6A4J - chains A and B; structure by X-ray diffraction, 3.40 A resolution.

[Chain A (and B)]
Molecule: Ferredoxin--NADP reductase
Source organism: Staphylococcus aureus
Notes: EC 1.18.1.2; chain B of this document is another copy of the same molecule, construct and numbering; everything in this record applies to it too
UniProtKB: A0A1Q4GXS1 (A0A1Q4GXS1_STAAU); residues 1-344 here = UniProt positions 1-344
Amino-acid sequence (344 residues; each row starts with the number of its first residue):
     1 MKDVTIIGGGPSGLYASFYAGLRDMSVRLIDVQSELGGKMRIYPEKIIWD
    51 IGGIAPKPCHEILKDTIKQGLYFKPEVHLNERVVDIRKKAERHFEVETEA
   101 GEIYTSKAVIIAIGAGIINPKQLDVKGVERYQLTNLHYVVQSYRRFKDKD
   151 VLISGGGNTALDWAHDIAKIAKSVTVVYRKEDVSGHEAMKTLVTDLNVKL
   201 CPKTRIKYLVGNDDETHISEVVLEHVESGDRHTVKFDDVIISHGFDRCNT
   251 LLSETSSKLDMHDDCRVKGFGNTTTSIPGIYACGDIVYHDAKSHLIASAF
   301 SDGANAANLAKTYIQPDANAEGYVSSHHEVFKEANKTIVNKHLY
Unresolved in the structure: 212-215 (chain B: 211-214, 257-258)
Disulfides: Cys248-Cys265
Ligand contacts:
  - FAD (flavin-adenine dinucleotide), molecule 1: Ile7, Gly8, Gly9, Gly10, Pro11, Ser12, Gly13, Ile30, Asp31, Val32, Gln33, Gly37, Gly38, Lys39, Met40, Tyr43, Ile48, Asp50, Glu81, Arg82, Val83, Ala112, Ile113, Gly114, Ala115, Gly116, Ile117, Ile118, Tyr138, Val139, Phe245, Leu251, Cys283, Gly284, Asp285, Leu295, Ile296, Ala299
  - FAD, molecule 2: Val324, Ser325, Ser326, His327

[Chain A / chain B interface]
Residue-residue contacts (106):
  Tyr15(A) with Asp50(B), hydrogen bond (side chain-backbone); Gly52(B)
  Phe18(A) with Trp49(B); Asp50(B)
  Tyr19(A) with Leu295(B)
  Lys46(A) with Ser326(B); His327(B)
  Ile47(A) with Ser326(B); Asn335(B)
  Ile48(A) with Ser325(B)
  Trp49(A) with Phe18(B); Gln69(B), hydrogen bond (backbone-side chain); Tyr72(B), hydrophobic; Ser325(B), hydrogen bond (backbone-side chain); Phe331(B), hydrophobic; Ala334(B), hydrophobic; Asn335(B), hydrogen bond; Ile338(B), hydrophobic
  Asp50(A) with Tyr15(B), hydrogen bond (backbone-side chain); Phe18(B); Val324(B); Ser325(B), hydrogen bond (side chain-backbone)
  Ile51(A) with Gln69(B), hydrogen bond (backbone-side chain)
  Gly52(A) with Tyr15(B); Ile54(B); Gln69(B); Phe300(B)
  Gly53(A) with Ile54(B); Asp65(B); Thr66(B); Gln69(B), hydrogen bond (backbone-side chain); Phe300(B)
  Ile54(A) with Gly53(B); Ile54(B), hydrophobic
  Pro56(A) with Tyr72(B)
  Lys57(A) with Tyr344(B)
  Pro58(A) with Tyr344(B)
  Asp65(A) with Gly53(B)
  Thr66(A) with Gly53(B)
  Gln69(A) with Trp49(B), hydrogen bond (side chain-backbone); Ile51(B), hydrogen bond (side chain-backbone); Gly52(B); Gly53(B), hydrogen bond (side chain-backbone)
  Tyr72(A) with Trp49(B), hydrophobic; Pro56(B)
  Tyr138(A) with His327(B), hydrogen bond (backbone-side chain)
  Val139(A) with His327(B), hydrogen bond (backbone-side chain)
  Gln141(A) with Tyr323(B); Val324(B), hydrogen bond (side chain-backbone)
  Ser142(A) with Glu329(B), hydrogen bond
  Arg145(A) with Glu329(B); Lys332(B)
  Gly271(A) with Asp290(B); Ala291(B)
  Asn272(A) with Asp290(B), hydrogen bond (side chain-backbone); Ala291(B)
  His289(A) with Ala291(B)
  Asp290(A) with Gly271(B); Asn272(B), hydrogen bond (backbone-side chain); Asn305(B)
  Ala291(A) with Asn272(B); His289(B)
  Lys292(A) with Glu321(B)
  Ser293(A) with Asn308(B); Glu321(B)
  His294(A) with Glu321(B), salt bridge
  Leu295(A) with Tyr19(B); Ala304(B), hydrophobic
  Phe300(A) with Gly52(B); Gly53(B)
  Ser301(A) with Ala297(B); Ser301(B), hydrogen bond
  Ala304(A) with Leu295(B), hydrophobic
  Asn305(A) with Asp290(B)
  Asn308(A) with Ser293(B)
  Glu321(A) with Ser293(B); His294(B), salt bridge
  Gly322(A) with His294(B), hydrogen bond (backbone-side chain)
  Tyr323(A) with Gln141(B); Ser142(B)
  Val324(A) with Asp50(B); Gln141(B); His294(B)
  Ser325(A) with Ile47(B); Ile48(B); Trp49(B), hydrogen bond (side chain-backbone); Asp50(B), hydrogen bond (backbone-side chain)
  Ser326(A) with Lys46(B); Ile47(B)
  His327(A) with Lys46(B); His137(B); Tyr138(B), hydrogen bond (side chain-backbone); Val139(B), hydrogen bond (side chain-backbone)
  Glu329(A) with Arg145(B)
  Phe331(A) with Trp49(B), hydrophobic
  Ala334(A) with Trp49(B), hydrophobic
  Asn335(A) with Ile47(B); Trp49(B), hydrogen bond
  Ile338(A) with Trp49(B), hydrophobic
  Val339(A) with Ile47(B), hydrophobic; Tyr131(B); Gln132(B)
  Asn340(A) with Thr216(B), hydrogen bond
  Tyr344(A) with Lys57(B); Pro58(B); Glu61(B)
Other interface residues (no listed pair), chain A (64 interface residues in all): Tyr43, Ala55, Glu61, Tyr131, Thr134, His137, Phe270, Ala297, Ser298, Lys336, Leu343
Other interface residues (no listed pair), chain B (64 interface residues in all): Tyr43, Ala55, Thr134, Phe270, Lys292, Ser298, Val339, Leu343

[Overview]
The chain A/chain B interface involves 64 residues from each chain, with 25 hydrogen bonds and 2 salt bridges.
Among the polar pairs are His294(A)-Glu321(B), Tyr15(A)-Asp50(B) and Trp49(A)-Gln69(B). Ligands of chain A:
flavin-adenine dinucleotide.
Chain A and chain B are both Ferredoxin--NADP reductase (Staphylococcus aureus); the structure, Crystal
structure of Thioredoxin reductase 2 from Staphylococcus aureus, was determined by X-ray diffraction (same
publication as 4RUV).
